8ZEK - chains A and B of the 3 polymer chains in the assembly; structure by electron microscopy, 3.15 A resolution.

Chain A:
Name: site-specific DNA-methyltransferase (adenine-specific)
From: Escherichia coli
Notes: EC 2.1.1.72
UniProtKB: A0A5E9SEK5 (A0A5E9SEK5_ECOLX); numbering as in UniProt (aligned over 1-1205)
Amino-acid sequence (1205 residues; row label = number of the first residue in the row):
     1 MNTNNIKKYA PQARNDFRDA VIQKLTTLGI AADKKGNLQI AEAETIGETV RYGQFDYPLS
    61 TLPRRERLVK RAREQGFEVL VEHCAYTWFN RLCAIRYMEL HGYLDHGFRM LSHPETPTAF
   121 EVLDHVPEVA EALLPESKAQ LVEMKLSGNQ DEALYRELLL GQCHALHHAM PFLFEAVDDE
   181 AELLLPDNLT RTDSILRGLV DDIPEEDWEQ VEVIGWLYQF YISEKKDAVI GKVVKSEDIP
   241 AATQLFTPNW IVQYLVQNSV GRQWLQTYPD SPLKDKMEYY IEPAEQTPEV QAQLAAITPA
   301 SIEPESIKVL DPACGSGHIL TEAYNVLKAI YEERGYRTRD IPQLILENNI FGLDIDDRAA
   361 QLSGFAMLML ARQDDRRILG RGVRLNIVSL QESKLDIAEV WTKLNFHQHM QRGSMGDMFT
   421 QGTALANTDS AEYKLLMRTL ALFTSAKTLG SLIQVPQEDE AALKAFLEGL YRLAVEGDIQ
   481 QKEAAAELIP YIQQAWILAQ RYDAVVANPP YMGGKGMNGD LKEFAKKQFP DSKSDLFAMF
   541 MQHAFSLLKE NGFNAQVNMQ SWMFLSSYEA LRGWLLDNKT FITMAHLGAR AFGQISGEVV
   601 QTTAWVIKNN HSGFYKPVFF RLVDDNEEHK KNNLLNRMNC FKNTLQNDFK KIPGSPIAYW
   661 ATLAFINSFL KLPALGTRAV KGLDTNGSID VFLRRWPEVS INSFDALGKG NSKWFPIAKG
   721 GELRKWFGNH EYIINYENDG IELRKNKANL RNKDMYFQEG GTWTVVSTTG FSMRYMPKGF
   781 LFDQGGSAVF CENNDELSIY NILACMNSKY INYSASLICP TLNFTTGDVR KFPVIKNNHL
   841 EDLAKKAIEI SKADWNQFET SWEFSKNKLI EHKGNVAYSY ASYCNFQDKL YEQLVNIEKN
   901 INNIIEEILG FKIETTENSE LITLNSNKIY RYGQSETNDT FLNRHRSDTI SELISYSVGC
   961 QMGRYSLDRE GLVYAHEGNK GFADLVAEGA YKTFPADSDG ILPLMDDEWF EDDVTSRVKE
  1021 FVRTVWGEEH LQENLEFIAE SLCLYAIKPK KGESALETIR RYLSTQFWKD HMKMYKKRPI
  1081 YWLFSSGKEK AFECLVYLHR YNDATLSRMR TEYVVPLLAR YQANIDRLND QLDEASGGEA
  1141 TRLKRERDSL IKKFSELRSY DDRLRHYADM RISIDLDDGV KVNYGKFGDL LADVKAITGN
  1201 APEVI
Unresolved in the structure: 412-422

Chain B:
Name: Protein Ocr
From: Escherichia phage T7
UniProtKB: P03775 (OCR_BPT7); residue numbers follow UniProt; this construct covers 1-117
Amino-acid sequence (117 residues; row label = number of the first residue in the row):
     1 MAMSNMTYNN VFDHAYEMLK ENIRYDDIRD TDDLHDAIHM AADNAVPHYY ADIFSVMASE
    61 GIDLEFEDSG LMPDTKDVIR ILQARIYEQL TIDLWEDAED LLNEYLEEVE EYEEDEE
Unresolved in the structure: 1
Curated features (UniProtKB/Swiss-Prot):
  - mutagenesis: Phe54 (F54D: Partial loss of inhibition of the host exclusion defense system BREX; when associated with E-58), Ala58 (A58E: Partial loss of inhibition of the host exclusion defense system BREX; when associated with D-54)

Chain A / chain B interface:
Residue-residue contacts - 28 pairs, chain A then chain B:
  Gly514(A) - Glu107(B)  hydrogen bond (backbone-side chain)
  Gly514(A) - Glu110(B)
  Lys515(A) - Glu110(B)  hydrogen bond (backbone-side chain)
  Lys515(A) - Glu111(B)  salt bridge
  Leu565(A) - Glu116(B)
  Ser566(A) - Glu116(B)  hydrogen bond
  Ser567(A) - Glu116(B)  hydrogen bond (backbone-side chain)
  Ser567(A) - Glu117(B)
  Ile689(A) - Tyr25(B)
  Ile689(A) - Asp26(B)
  Tyr1045(A) - Tyr49(B)
  Ala1046(A) - Tyr50(B)
  Ile1047(A) - Tyr50(B)  hydrophobic
  Gln1066(A) - His48(B)  hydrogen bond
  Gln1066(A) - Tyr50(B)  hydrogen bond
  Lys1069(A) - His48(B)
  Lys1069(A) - Ile79(B)
  Lys1069(A) - Arg80(B)
  Asp1070(A) - His48(B)  salt bridge
  Lys1073(A) - His48(B)
  Lys1077(A) - Asp43(B)
  Lys1088(A) - Asp74(B)  salt bridge
  Lys1088(A) - Thr75(B)
  Lys1088(A) - Lys76(B)
  Lys1195(A) - His39(B)  hydrogen bond
  Ala1196(A) - His39(B)
  Ala1196(A) - Asp43(B)
  Gly1199(A) - His39(B)
Other interface residues (no listed pair), chain A (23 interface residues in all): Gly231, Gly513, Thr768, Lys1048, Lys1090
Other interface residues (no listed pair), chain B (24 interface residues in all): Glu17, Asn44, Asp52, Asp77, Gln83, Tyr87, Asn103

In short:
The interface between chain A and chain B involves 23 residues on one side and 24 on the other; the contacts
include 7 hydrogen bonds and 3 salt bridges. Polar contacts include Lys515(A)-Glu111(B), Asp1070(A)-His48(B)
and Lys1088(A)-Asp74(B).
Here chain A is site-specific DNA-methyltransferase (adenine-specific) (Escherichia coli) and chain B is
Protein Ocr (Escherichia phage T7). Entry 8ZEK (Cryo-EM structure of the E. coli BrxX methyltransferase
complexed with Ocr) was determined by electron microscopy.
